2WU5 - chains G and H of the 4 polymer chains in the assembly; structure by X-ray diffraction, 2.80 A resolution.

[Chain G]
Molecule: Succinate dehydrogenase cytochrome B556 subunit
From: Escherichia coli
Notes: EC 1.3.5.1
UniProt: P69054 (DHSC_ECOLI); residues 1-129 here = UniProt positions 1-129
Sequence (129 residues; row label = number of the first residue in the row):
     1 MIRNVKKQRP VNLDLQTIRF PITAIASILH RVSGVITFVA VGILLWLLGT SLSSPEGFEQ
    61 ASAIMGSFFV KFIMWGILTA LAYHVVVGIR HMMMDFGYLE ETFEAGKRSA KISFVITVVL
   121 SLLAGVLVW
Unresolved in the structure: 1-7
UniProt features mapped onto this chain:
  - binding site (heme): His84
Metal / ion sites: heme Fe: His84 (shared with Met71(H) of chain H)
Ligand contacts:
  - carboxin (CBE; 2-methyl-N-phenyl-5,6-dihydro-1,4-oxathiine-3-carboxamide): Leu15, Phe20, Ser27, Ile28, Arg31
  - heme (HEM): His30, Arg31, Gly34, Val35, Thr37, Phe38, Val41, His84, Val85, Gly88, Ile89, His91, Met92

[Chain H]
Molecule: Succinate dehydrogenase hydrophobic membrane anchor protein subunit
From: Escherichia coli
Notes: EC 1.3.5.1
UniProt: P0AC44 (DHSD_ECOLI); residue numbers follow UniProt; this construct covers 1-115
Sequence (115 residues; row label = number of the first residue in the row):
     1 MVSNASALGR NGVHDFILVR ATAIVLTLYI IYMVGFFATS GELTYEVWIG FFASAFTKVF
    61 TLLALFSILI MAWIGMWQVL TDYVKPLALR LMLQLVIVVA LVVYVIYGFV VVWGV
Unresolved in the structure: 1-10
Construct notes: engineered mutation Met71 (His in P0AC44)
UniProt features mapped onto this chain:
  - binding site (a ubiquinone): Tyr83
Metal / ion sites: heme Fe: Met71 (shared with His84(G) of chain G)
Ligand contacts: heme (HEM): Val19, Arg20, Ala23, Leu26, Thr27, Ile30, Ile68, Met71, Ala72, Gly75, Met76, Gln78, Val79

[Chain G / chain H interface]
Pairs across the interface (31):
  Arg31(G) - Gln78(H)
  Arg31(G) - Val79(H)
  Arg31(G) - Asp82(H)  salt bridge
  Arg31(G) - Tyr83(H)  hydrogen bond
  Phe38(G) - Ile97(H)  hydrophobic
  Phe38(G) - Leu101(H)  hydrophobic
  Phe38(G) - Tyr104(H)  hydrogen bond (backbone-side chain)
  Val41(G) - Tyr104(H)  hydrophobic
  Gly42(G) - Tyr104(H)  hydrogen bond (backbone-side chain)
  Leu45(G) - Leu65(H)  hydrophobic
  Leu45(G) - Tyr104(H)
  Leu45(G) - Tyr107(H)
  Leu48(G) - Trp48(H)  hydrophobic
  Leu48(G) - Phe52(H)  hydrophobic
  Gly49(G) - Tyr107(H)
  Gly49(G) - Val111(H)
  Ser51(G) - Trp48(H)  hydrogen bond
  Leu52(G) - Trp48(H)
  Leu52(G) - Val111(H)  hydrophobic
  Ser54(G) - Tyr45(H)
  Pro55(G) - Tyr45(H)
  Phe58(G) - Leu43(H)
  Phe58(G) - Thr44(H)
  Phe58(G) - Tyr45(H)  hydrophobic
  Phe58(G) - Trp48(H)  hydrophobic
  Val85(G) - Ile30(H)  hydrophobic
  Met92(G) - Arg20(H)
  Met92(G) - Ala23(H)  hydrophobic
  Met92(G) - Ile24(H)  hydrophobic
  Asp95(G) - Phe16(H)
  Asp95(G) - Arg20(H)  salt bridge
Other interface residues (no listed pair), chain G (23 interface residues in all): Ile28, Val35, Val39, Trp46, Leu81, Ile89, His91, Leu127
Other interface residues (no listed pair), chain H (28 interface residues in all): Thr27, Phe37, Ile49, Ile68, Ala72, Met76, Ala100, Val115

[In short]
Chain G and chain H form an interface of 23 and 28 residues respectively; the contacts include 4 hydrogen
bonds and 2 salt bridges. Among the polar pairs are Arg31(G)-Asp82(H), Asp95(G)-Arg20(H) and
Arg31(G)-Tyr83(H). Heme is bound between chain G and chain H.
Here chain G is Succinate dehydrogenase cytochrome B556 subunit and chain H is Succinate dehydrogenase
hydrophobic membrane anchor protein subunit, both from Escherichia coli. Entry 2WU5 (Crystal structure of the
E. coli succinate:quinone oxidoreductase (SQR) SdhD His71Met mutant) was determined by X-ray diffraction.
